Entry 1NW5 (X-ray diffraction, 2.05 A resolution); this record covers chain A.

== Chain A ==
Protein: Modification methylase rsri
Organism: Rhodobacter sphaeroides
Notes: EC 2.1.1.72
Reference sequence: P14751 (MTR1_RHOSH); residues 1-319 here = UniProt positions 1-319
Chain sequence (319 residues; row label = number of the first residue in the row):
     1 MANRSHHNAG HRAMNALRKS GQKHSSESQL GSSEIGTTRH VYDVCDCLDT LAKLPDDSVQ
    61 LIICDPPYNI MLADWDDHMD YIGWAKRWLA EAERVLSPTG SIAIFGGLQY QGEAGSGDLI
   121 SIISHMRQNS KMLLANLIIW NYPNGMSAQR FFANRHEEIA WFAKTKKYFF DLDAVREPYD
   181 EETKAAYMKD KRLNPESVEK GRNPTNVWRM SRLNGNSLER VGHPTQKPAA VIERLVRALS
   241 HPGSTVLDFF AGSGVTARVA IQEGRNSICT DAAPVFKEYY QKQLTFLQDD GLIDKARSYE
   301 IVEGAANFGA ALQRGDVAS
Not modelled in the structure: 1-35, 288-296, 315-319
Small-molecule neighbours: S-adenosylmethionine (SAM): C45, D46, C47, D65, P66, P67, W84, H223, T225, Q226, K227, F249, F250, A251, G252, S253, G254, V255, D271, A272, A273

== In short ==
Bound to chain A: S-adenosylmethionine.
Chain A is Modification methylase rsri (Rhodobacter sphaeroides); the structure, Structure of the beta class
N6-adenine DNA methyltransferase RsrI bound to S-ADENOSYLMETHIONINE, was determined by X-ray diffraction,
deposited together with 1NW6, 1NW7 and 1NW8.
